Entry 3H6W (X-ray diffraction, 1.49 A resolution); this record covers chain A.

Chain A:
Molecule: Glutamate receptor 2
From: Rattus norvegicus
Notes: fragment: iGluR2-flop ligand-binding core:
UniProtKB: P19491 (GRIA2_RAT); the construct has insertions or renumbered stretches relative to UniProt, so the offset changes along the chain: 3-117 = UniProt 413-527; 120-263 = UniProt 653-796
Sequence (263 residues; row label = number of the first residue in the row):
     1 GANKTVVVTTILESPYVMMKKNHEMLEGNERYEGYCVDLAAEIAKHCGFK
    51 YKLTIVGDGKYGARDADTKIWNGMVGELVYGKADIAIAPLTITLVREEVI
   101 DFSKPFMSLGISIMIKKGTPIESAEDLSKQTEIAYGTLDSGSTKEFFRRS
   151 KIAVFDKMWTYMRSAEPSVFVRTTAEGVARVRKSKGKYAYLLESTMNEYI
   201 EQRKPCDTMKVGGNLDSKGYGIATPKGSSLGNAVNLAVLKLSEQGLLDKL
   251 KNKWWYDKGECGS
Unresolved in the structure: 263
Construct notes: expression tag (1-2); linker (118-119); engineered mutation Ser-242 (Asn775 in P19491)
Disulfides: Cys-206/Cys-261
Ligand contacts:
  - glutamic acid (GLU): Tyr-61, Pro-89, Leu-90, Thr-91, Arg-96, Leu-138, Gly-141, Ser-142, Thr-143, Leu-192, Glu-193, Met-196, Tyr-220
  - glutamate (NS7; (3R)-3-cyclopentyl-6-methyl-7-[(4-methylpiperazin-1-yl)sulfonyl]-3,4-dihydro-2H-1,2-benzothiazine 1,1-dioxide): Ile-92, Lys-104, Pro-105, Phe-106, Met-107, Ser-108, Ser-217, Lys-218, Gly-219, Leu-239, Ser-242, Leu-247, Asp-248, Lys-251
Curated features (UniProtKB/Swiss-Prot):
  - binding site (L-glutamate): Pro-89, Thr-91, Arg-96, Ser-142, Thr-143, Glu-193
  - site: Arg-64 (Interaction with the cone snail toxin Con-ikot-ikot), Ile-121 (Crucial to convey clamshell closure to channel opening), Arg-148 (Interaction with the cone snail toxin Con-ikot-ikot), Lys-240 (Interaction with the cone snail toxin Con-ikot-ikot)
  - glycosylation: Asn-3 (N-linked (GlcNAc...) asparagine)
  - modified residue (Phosphoserine): Ser-150, Ser-184

Summary:
Ligands of chain A: glutamic acid and glutamate. From UniProt: 6 L-glutamate-binding residues.
Chain A is Glutamate receptor 2 (Rattus norvegicus); the structure, Crystal structure of the iGluR2
ligand-binding core (S1S2J-N754S) in complex with glutamate and NS5217 at 1.50 ..., was determined by X-ray
diffraction, deposited together with 3H6T, 3H6U and 3H6V.
